Entry 1A76 (X-ray diffraction, 2.00 A resolution); this record covers chain A.

Chain A:
Molecule: Flap endonuclease-1 protein
Source organism: Methanocaldococcus jannaschii
Reference sequence: Q58839 (FEN_METJA); numbering as in UniProt (aligned over 1-326)
Chain sequence (326 residues; row label = number of the first residue in the row):
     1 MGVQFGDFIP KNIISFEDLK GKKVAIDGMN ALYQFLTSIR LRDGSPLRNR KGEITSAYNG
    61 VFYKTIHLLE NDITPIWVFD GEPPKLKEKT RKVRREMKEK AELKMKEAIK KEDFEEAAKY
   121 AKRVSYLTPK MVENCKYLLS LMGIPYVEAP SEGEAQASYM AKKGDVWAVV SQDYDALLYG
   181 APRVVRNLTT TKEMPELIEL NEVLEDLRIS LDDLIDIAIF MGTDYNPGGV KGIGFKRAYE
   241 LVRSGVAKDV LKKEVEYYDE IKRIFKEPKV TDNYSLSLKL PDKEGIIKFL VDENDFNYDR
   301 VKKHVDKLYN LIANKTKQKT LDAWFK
Unresolved in the structure: 1, 317-326
Bound ions: Mn2+ site 1 near Glu-154 (its only coordinating residue here); Mn2+ site 2 near Asp-224 (its only coordinating residue here)

In short:
Chain A is Flap endonuclease-1 protein (Methanocaldococcus jannaschii); the structure, Flap endonuclease-1
from methanococcus jannaschii, was determined by X-ray diffraction, deposited together with 1A77.
